PDB entry 6VXO | electron microscopy, 3.50 A resolution | chains A and C of the 4 polymer chains in the assembly

[Chain A (and C)]
Molecule: NaChBac-Nav1.7VSDII chimera
Source organism: Bacillus halodurans C-125
Notes: chain C of this document is another copy of the same molecule, construct and numbering; everything in this record applies to it too
Reference sequence: chimeric construct of Q9KCR8, Q15858: residues 1-97 from Q9KCR8 (Q9KCR8_BACHD) positions 1-97 (same numbers); residues 98-113 from Q15858 positions 817-832 (UniProt number = residue number + 719); residues 114-277 from Q9KCR8 (Q9KCR8_BACHD) positions 111-274 (UniProt number = residue number - 3)
Chain sequence (277 residues; numbered 1 to 277; the number before each row is that of its first residue):
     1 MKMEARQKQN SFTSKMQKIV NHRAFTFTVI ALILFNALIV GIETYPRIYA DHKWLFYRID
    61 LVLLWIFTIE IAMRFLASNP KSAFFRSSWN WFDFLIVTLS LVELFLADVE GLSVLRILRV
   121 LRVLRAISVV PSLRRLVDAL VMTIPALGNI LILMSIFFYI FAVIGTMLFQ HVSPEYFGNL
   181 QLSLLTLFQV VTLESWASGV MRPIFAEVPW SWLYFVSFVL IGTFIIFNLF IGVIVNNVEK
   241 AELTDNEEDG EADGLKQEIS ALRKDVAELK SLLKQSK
Unresolved in the structure: 1-14, 241-277
Curated features (UniProtKB/Swiss-Prot):
  - site (Is directly targeted by the spider protoxin-II): E103, D108

[How chain A and chain C interact]
Residue-residue contacts (46; chain A residue first):
  N149(A) - L133(C)
  N149(A) - L136(C)
  I150(A) - L136(C)  hydrophobic
  L153(A) - V137(C)  hydrophobic
  Y159(A) - A37(C)  hydrogen bond (side chain-backbone)
  Y159(A) - G41(C)  hydrogen bond (side chain-backbone)
  I160(A) - V123(C)  hydrophobic
  I160(A) - L124(C)  hydrophobic
  V163(A) - V120(C)  hydrophobic
  I164(A) - I117(C)  hydrophobic
  I164(A) - V120(C)  hydrophobic
  M167(A) - T44(C)
  M167(A) - R116(C)
  L168(A) - S113(C)
  L168(A) - I117(C)  hydrophobic
  Q170(A) - T44(C)
  Q181(A) - Y45(C)
  L193(A) - E194(C)
  S195(A) - E194(C)  hydrogen bond (backbone-side chain)
  W196(A) - F188(C)  hydrophobic
  W196(A) - Q189(C)
  W196(A) - T192(C)
  W196(A) - E194(C)
  A197(A) - Q189(C)
  S198(A) - E194(C)
  S198(A) - S195(C)  hydrogen bond
  M201(A) - L185(C)  hydrophobic
  R202(A) - Y176(C)
  R202(A) - L185(C)
  R202(A) - T186(C)
  R202(A) - Q189(C)  hydrogen bond
  V216(A) - F188(C)  hydrophobic
  L220(A) - F188(C)  hydrophobic
  F224(A) - L140(C)  hydrophobic
  I225(A) - L140(C)  hydrophobic
  F227(A) - F230(C)  hydrophobic
  N228(A) - L140(C)
  F230(A) - F230(C)  hydrophobic
  I231(A) - F230(C)  hydrophobic
  I231(A) - V233(C)  hydrophobic
  I231(A) - I234(C)  hydrophobic
  I231(A) - N237(C)
  I234(A) - I234(C)  hydrophobic
  V235(A) - N237(C)
  V235(A) - V238(C)
  V238(A) - V238(C)  hydrophobic
Interface residues without a listed pair, chain A (36 interface residues in all): I152, I156, T166, N179, L180, E194, F205
Interface residues without a listed pair, chain C (36 interface residues in all): L38, V40, E43, P46, A126, I127, S132, T143, E175

[Overview]
Chain A and chain C each contribute 36 residues to their interface, with 5 hydrogen bonds. Polar contacts
include Y159(A)-A37(C), Y159(A)-G41(C) and S195(A)-E194(C).
Both chains are NaChBac-Nav1.7VSDII chimera (Bacillus halodurans C-125). Entry 6VXO (NaChBac-Nav1.7VSDII
chimera in nanodisc) was determined by electron microscopy (same publication as 6VWX, 6VX3 and 6W6O).
